PDB entry 8QCL | X-ray diffraction, 1.84 A resolution | chains A and B

[Chain A (and B)]
Protein: Putative acetyl xylan esterase
Organism: Phocaeicola vulgatus ATCC 8482
Notes: chain B of this document is another copy of the same molecule, construct and numbering; everything in this record applies to it too
Reference sequence: A6KWT9 (A6KWT9_PHOV8); numbering as in UniProt (aligned over 30-427)
Chain sequence (426 residues; row label = number of the first residue in the row):
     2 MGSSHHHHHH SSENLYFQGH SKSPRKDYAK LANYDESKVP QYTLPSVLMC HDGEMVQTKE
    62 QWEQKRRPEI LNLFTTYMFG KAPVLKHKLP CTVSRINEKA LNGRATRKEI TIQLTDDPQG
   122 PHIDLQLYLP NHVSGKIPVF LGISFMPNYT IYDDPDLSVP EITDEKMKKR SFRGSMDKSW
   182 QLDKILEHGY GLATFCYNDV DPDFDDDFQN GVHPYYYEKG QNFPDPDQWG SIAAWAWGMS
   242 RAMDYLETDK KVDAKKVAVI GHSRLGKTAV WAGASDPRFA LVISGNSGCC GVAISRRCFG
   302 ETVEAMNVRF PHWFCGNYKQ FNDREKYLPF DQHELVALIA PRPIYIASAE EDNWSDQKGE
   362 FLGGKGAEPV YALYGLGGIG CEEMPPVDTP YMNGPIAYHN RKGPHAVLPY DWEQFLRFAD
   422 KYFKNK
Unresolved in the structure: 2-25, 161-171, 427 (chain B: 2-26, 162-171, 426-427)
Construct notes: initiating methionine (2); expression tag (3-29)
Ligand contacts: alpha-D-glucopyranuronic acid (GCU): Phe146, Ser264, Arg265, Lys268, Asn287, Ser288, Glu302, Met307, Arg310, Phe311, Trp314, Trp355, His406
What the authors report for this chain:
  - binding site for alpha-D-glucopyranuronic acid: Lys268, Glu302, Trp355
  - specificity-determining residues: Phe146 (proposed by the authors, not directly observed)

[How chain A and chain B interact]
Contacting residue pairs - 41 pairs, chain A then chain B:
  Met50(A) - Gly221(B)
  His52(A) - Glu219(B)  salt bridge
  His52(A) - Lys220(B)
  His52(A) - Gly221(B)
  His52(A) - Gln222(B)
  His52(A) - Asp226(B)  salt bridge
  Asp53(A) - Glu219(B)
  Asp53(A) - Lys220(B)
  Gly54(A) - Lys220(B)  hydrogen bond (backbone-backbone)
  Tyr78(A) - Pro227(B)  hydrophobic
  Tyr78(A) - Asn318(B)
  Asp208(A) - Tyr328(B)  hydrogen bond
  Glu219(A) - His52(B)  salt bridge
  Glu219(A) - Asp53(B)
  Lys220(A) - Asp53(B)
  Lys220(A) - Gly54(B)
  Gly221(A) - Met50(B)
  Gly221(A) - Cys51(B)
  Gly221(A) - His52(B)  hydrogen bond (backbone-backbone)
  Gly221(A) - Asp53(B)
  Gly221(A) - Gly54(B)
  Gln222(A) - His52(B)
  Phe224(A) - Tyr328(B)  hydrophobic
  Asp226(A) - His52(B)  salt bridge
  Pro227(A) - Tyr78(B)  hydrophobic
  Pro227(A) - Gln321(B)
  Asp228(A) - Tyr78(B)
  Gly317(A) - Gln321(B)
  Asn318(A) - Tyr78(B)
  Asn318(A) - Asn318(B)
  Asn318(A) - Gln321(B)  hydrogen bond
  Lys320(A) - Gln321(B)
  Gln321(A) - Pro227(B)
  Gln321(A) - Gly317(B)
  Gln321(A) - Asn318(B)  hydrogen bond
  Gln321(A) - Lys320(B)
  Gln321(A) - Gln321(B)
  Arg325(A) - Lys320(B)
  Lys327(A) - Asp208(B)  salt bridge
  Tyr328(A) - Asp208(B)  hydrogen bond
  Tyr328(A) - Phe224(B)  hydrophobic
Other interface residues (no listed pair), chain B (21 interface residues in all): Asp228, Arg325

[In short]
Chain A and chain B each contribute 21 residues to their interface; the contacts include 6 hydrogen bonds and
5 salt bridges. Polar contacts include His52(A)-Glu219(B), His52(A)-Asp226(B) and Lys327(A)-Asp208(B). Chain A
binds alpha-D-glucopyranuronic acid. From the paper: a binding site for alpha-D-glucopyranuronic acid at
Lys268(A), Glu302(A) and Trp355(A); the specificity determinant Phe146(A).
Chain A and chain B are both Putative acetyl xylan esterase (Phocaeicola vulgatus ATCC 8482); the structure, A
carbohydrate esterase family 15 (CE15) glucuronoyl esterase from Phocaeicola vulgatus ATCC 8482, was
determined by X-ray diffraction together with 8Q6S and 8QEF from the same study.
